3QOQ - chains A and C of the 6 polymer chains in the assembly; structure by X-ray diffraction, 3.10 A resolution.

[Chain A (and C)]
Protein: Alginate and motility regulator Z
Organism: Pseudomonas aeruginosa
Notes: chain C of this document is another copy of the same molecule, construct and numbering; everything in this record applies to it too
Reference sequence: Q9RPY7 (Q9RPY7_PSEAE); residues 1-66 here = UniProt positions 1-66
Chain sequence (69 residues; numbered -2 to 66; the number before each row is that of its first residue; numbers below 1 keep their minus sign (Gly-2 is residue -2)):
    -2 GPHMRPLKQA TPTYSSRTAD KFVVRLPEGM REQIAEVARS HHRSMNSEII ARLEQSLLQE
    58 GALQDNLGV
Not modelled in the structure: -2 to 9, 60-66 (chain C: -2 to 9, 59-66)
Modified residues: Mse1 (selenomethionine); Mse27 (selenomethionine; parent Met); Mse42 (selenomethionine; parent Met)
Differences from the reference sequence: expression tag (-2 to 0)
From the paper describing this entry:
  - self-association interface (contacts with another copy of this molecule); pairs are residue here / residue on that copy: Tyr11-Glu25 (hydrogen bond), His38-Arg40 (hydrogen bond), His39-Glu51 (salt bridge), Asn43-Arg22 (hydrogen bond)
  - binding site for the 18-nt DNA strand: Lys18, Val20, Arg22
  - binding site for the 18-nt DNA strand: Ser13, Lys18, Val20, Arg22, Arg28, Ser41, Mse42, Asn43, Ser44
  - specificity-determining residues: Val20
  - mutagenesis - K18A (274-fold), V20A (10-fold), R22A (44-fold): decreased binding to the 18-nt DNA strand (citing earlier work)
  - mutagenesis - K18A, V20A: abolished signaling (citing earlier work)
  - mutagenesis - R14A: unchanged binding to the 18-nt DNA strand (citing earlier work)
  - mutagenesis - R14A (5 fold): decreased binding to algD (citing earlier work)
  - mutagenesis - R14A: decreased signaling in response to algD (citing earlier work)
  - conformationally variable residues (order/disorder transition): Thr10 to Asp17
  - mutagenesis - V20A: abolished growth in response to amrZ (citing earlier work)
  - mutagenesis - R14A: unchanged binding to amrZ1 (citing earlier work)

[Interface between chain A and chain C]
Pairs across the interface - 13 pairs, chain A then chain C:
  His38(A) - Arg40(C)  hydrogen bond (backbone-side chain)
  His39(A) - Arg40(C)
  His39(A) - Ser44(C)  hydrogen bond (backbone-side chain)
  His39(A) - Ile47(C)
  His39(A) - Ala48(C)
  His39(A) - Glu51(C)  salt bridge
  Arg40(A) - His38(C)  hydrogen bond (side chain-backbone)
  Arg40(A) - His39(C)
  Arg40(A) - Arg40(C)
  Ser44(A) - His39(C)
  Ile47(A) - His39(C)
  Ala48(A) - His39(C)
  Glu51(A) - His39(C)  salt bridge
Other interface residues (no listed pair), chain A (8 interface residues in all): Ser37

[In short]
8 residues of chain A and 7 residues of chain C are in contact; the contacts include 3 hydrogen bonds and 2
salt bridges. Polar pairs include His39(A)-Glu51(C), His38(A)-Arg40(C) and His39(A)-Ser44(C). From the paper:
a binding site for the 18-nt DNA strand at Lys18(A), Val20(A) and Arg22(A) among others; K18A, V20A and R22A
of chain A reduce binding to the 18-nt DNA strand.
Chain A and chain C are both Alginate and motility regulator Z (Pseudomonas aeruginosa); the structure,
Crystal Structure of the Transcription Factor AmrZ in Complex with the 18 Base Pair amrZ1 Binding ..., was
determined by X-ray diffraction.
